3ZS8 - chains B and C of the 4 polymer chains in the assembly; structure by X-ray diffraction, 3.00 A resolution.

# Chain B
Name: Atpase GET3
From: Saccharomyces cerevisiae
Notes: EC 3.6.3.16
UniProt: Q12154 (GET3_YEAST); residues 1-354 here = UniProt positions 1-354
Chain sequence (354 residues; row label = number of the first residue in the row):
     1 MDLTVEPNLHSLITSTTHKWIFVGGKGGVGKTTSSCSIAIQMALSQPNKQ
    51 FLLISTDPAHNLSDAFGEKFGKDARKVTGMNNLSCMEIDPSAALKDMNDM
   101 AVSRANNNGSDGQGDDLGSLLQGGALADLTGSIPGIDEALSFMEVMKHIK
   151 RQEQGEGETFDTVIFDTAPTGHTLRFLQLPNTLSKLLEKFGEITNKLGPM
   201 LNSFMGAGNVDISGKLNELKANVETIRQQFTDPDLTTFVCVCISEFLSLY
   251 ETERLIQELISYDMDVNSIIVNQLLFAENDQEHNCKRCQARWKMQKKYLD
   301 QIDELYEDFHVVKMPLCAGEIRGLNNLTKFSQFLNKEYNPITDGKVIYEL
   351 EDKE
Unresolved in the structure: 1-3, 99-125, 191-210, 280-284, 352-354
Ion coordination: Zn2+: Cys285, Cys288 (shared with 2 residues of chain A)
Swiss-Prot annotation at these positions:
  - active site: Asp57
  - binding site (ATP): Lys26 to Thr33, Glu245, Asn272, Pro315 to Arg322
  - binding site (Zn(2+)): Cys285, Cys288
  - mutagenesis: Gly30 (G30R: Abolishes ATPase activity, leading to secretion of resident ER proteins), Asp57 (D57N: Abolishes ATP hydrolysis), Cys285 (C285S: Prevents dimerization; when associated with S-288), Cys288 (C288S: Prevents dimerization; when associated with S-285)
Reported in the primary citation:
  - mutagenesis - D57N: unchanged binding to rGet1/2

# Chain C
Name: Golgi to er traffic protein 1
From: Saccharomyces cerevisiae
Notes: fragment: cytosolic-facing fragment, residues 21-104
UniProt: P53192 (GET1_YEAST); residues 521-604 here correspond to UniProt positions 21-104 (UniProt number = residue number - 500)
Chain sequence (84 residues; row label = number of the first residue in the row):
   521 TNKYHEKWISKFAPGNELSKKYLAKVKERHELKEFNNSISAQDNYAKWTK
   571 NNRKLDSLDKEINNLKDEIQSENKAFQAHLHKLR
Unresolved in the structure: 521-535, 603-604

# Chain B / chain C interface
Contacting residue pairs - 10 pairs, chain B then chain C:
  Gly27(B) with Gln562(C)
  Gly28(B) with Gln562(C)
  Pro58(B) with Ser558(C); Ile559(C)
  Ala59(B) with Ser560(C)
  Ser91(B) with Glu554(C), hydrogen bond
  Leu94(B) with Glu554(C)
  Ala127(B) with His550(C)
  Asp128(B) with Leu543(C); Val546(C)
Interface residues without a listed pair, chain B (12 interface residues in all): Asp89, Asp137, Pro169, Thr170
Interface residues without a listed pair, chain C (12 interface residues in all): Asn557, Ala561, Asp563, Trp568
Interface features reported in the paper:
  - interface residues, chain C: Ile559(C)
  - hot spots on chain C (mutagenesis) - R573E: abolished binding to Atpase GET3 (chain B)

# Summary
Chain B and chain C each contribute 12 residues to their interface; the contacts include 1 hydrogen bond. Its
one hydrogen-bonded contact is Ser91(B)-Glu554(C). The paper reports that R573E of chain C abolishes binding
to Atpase GET3 (chain B); the interface residue Ile559(C).
Here chain B is Atpase GET3 and chain C is Golgi to er traffic protein 1, both from Saccharomyces cerevisiae.
Entry 3ZS8 (S. cerevisiae Get3 complexed with a cytosolic Get1 fragment) was determined by X-ray diffraction,
deposited together with 3ZS9.
